PDB entry 9FJK | electron microscopy, 2.84 A resolution | chains A and L of the 5 polymer chains in the assembly

# Chain A
Name: Spike glycoprotein, Fibritin
From: Severe acute respiratory syndrome coronavirus 2
UniProtKB: chimeric construct of P0DTC2, P10104: residues 1-1204 from P0DTC2 (SPIKE_SARS2) positions 1-1204 (same numbers); residues 1208-1234 from P10104 positions 458-484 (UniProt number = residue number - 750)
Amino-acid sequence (1277 residues; numbered 1 to 1277; the number before each row is that of its first residue):
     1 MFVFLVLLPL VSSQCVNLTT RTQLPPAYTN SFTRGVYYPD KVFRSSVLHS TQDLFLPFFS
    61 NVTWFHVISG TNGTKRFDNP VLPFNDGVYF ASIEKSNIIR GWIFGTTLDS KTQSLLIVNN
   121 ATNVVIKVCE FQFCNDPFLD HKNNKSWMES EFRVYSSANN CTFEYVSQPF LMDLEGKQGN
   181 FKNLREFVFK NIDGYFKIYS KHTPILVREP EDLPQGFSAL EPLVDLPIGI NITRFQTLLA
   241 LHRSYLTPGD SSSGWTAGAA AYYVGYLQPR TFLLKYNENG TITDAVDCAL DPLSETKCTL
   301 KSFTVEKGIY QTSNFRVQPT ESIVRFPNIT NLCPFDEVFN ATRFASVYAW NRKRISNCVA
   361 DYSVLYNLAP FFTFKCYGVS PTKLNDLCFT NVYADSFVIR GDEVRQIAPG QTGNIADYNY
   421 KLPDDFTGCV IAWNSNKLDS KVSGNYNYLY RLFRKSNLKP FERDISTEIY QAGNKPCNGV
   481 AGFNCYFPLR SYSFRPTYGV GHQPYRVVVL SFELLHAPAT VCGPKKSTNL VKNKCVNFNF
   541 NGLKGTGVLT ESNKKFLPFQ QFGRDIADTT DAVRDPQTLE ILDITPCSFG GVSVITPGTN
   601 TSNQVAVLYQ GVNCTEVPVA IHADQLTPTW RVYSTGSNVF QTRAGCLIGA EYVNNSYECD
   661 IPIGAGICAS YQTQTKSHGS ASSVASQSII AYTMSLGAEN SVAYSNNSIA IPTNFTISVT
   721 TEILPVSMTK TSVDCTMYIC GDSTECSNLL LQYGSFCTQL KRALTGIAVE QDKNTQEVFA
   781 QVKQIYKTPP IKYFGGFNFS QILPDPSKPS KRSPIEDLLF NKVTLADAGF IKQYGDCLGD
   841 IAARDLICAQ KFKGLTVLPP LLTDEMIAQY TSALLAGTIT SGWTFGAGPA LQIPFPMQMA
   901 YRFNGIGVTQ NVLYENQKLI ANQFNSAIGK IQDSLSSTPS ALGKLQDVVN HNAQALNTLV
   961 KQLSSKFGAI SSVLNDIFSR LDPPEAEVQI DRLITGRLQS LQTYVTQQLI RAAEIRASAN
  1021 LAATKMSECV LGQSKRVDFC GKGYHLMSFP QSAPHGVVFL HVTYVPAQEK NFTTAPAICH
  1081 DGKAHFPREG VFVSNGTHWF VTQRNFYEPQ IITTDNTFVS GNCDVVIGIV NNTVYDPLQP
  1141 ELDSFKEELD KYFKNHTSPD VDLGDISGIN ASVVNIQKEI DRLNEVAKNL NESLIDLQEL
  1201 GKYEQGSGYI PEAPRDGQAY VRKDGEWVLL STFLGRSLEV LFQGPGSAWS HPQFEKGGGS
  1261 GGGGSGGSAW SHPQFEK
Unresolved in the structure: 1-16, 67-77, 141-150, 174-180, 240-260, 402, 408-413, 416, 420, 465-467, 496-502, 675-684, 834-843, 1145-1277
Cystine bridges: Cys376-Cys429, Cys477-Cys485, Cys535-Cys587, Cys614-Cys646, Cys659-Cys668, Cys735-Cys757, Cys740-Cys746, Cys1029-Cys1040, Cys1079-Cys1123
Differences from the reference sequence: variant Val67 (Ala in P0DTC2), Ile93 (Thr95 in P0DTC2), Asp140 (Gly142 in P0DTC2), Leu206 (Asn211 in P0DTC2), Val207 (Leu212 in P0DTC2), Arg208 (Val213 in P0DTC2), Glu209 (Arg214 in P0DTC2), Asp336 (Gly339 in P0DTC2), Leu368 (Ser371 in P0DTC2), Pro370 (Ser373 in P0DTC2), Phe372 (Ser375 in P0DTC2), Asn414 (Lys417 in P0DTC2), Lys437 (Asn440 in P0DTC2), Ser443 (Gly446 in P0DTC2), Asn474 (Ser477 in P0DTC2), Lys475 (Thr478 in P0DTC2), Ala481 (Glu484 in P0DTC2), Arg490 (Gln493 in P0DTC2), Ser493 (Gly496 in P0DTC2), Arg495 (Gln498 in P0DTC2), Tyr498 (Asn501 in P0DTC2), His502 (Tyr505 in P0DTC2), Lys544 (Thr547 in P0DTC2), Gly611 (Asp614 in P0DTC2), Tyr652 (His655 in P0DTC2), Lys676 (Asn679 in P0DTC2), His678 (Pro681 in P0DTC2), Lys761 (Asn764 in P0DTC2), Tyr793 (Asp796 in P0DTC2), Lys853 (Asn856 in P0DTC2), His951 (Gln954 in P0DTC2), Lys966 (Asn969 in P0DTC2), Phe978 (Leu981 in P0DTC2); insertion (210-211); engineered mutation Gly679 (Arg682 in P0DTC2), Ser680 (Arg683 in P0DTC2), Ser682 (Arg685 in P0DTC2), Pro889 (Ala892 in P0DTC2), Pro896 (Ala899 in P0DTC2), Pro939 (Ala942 in P0DTC2), Pro983 (Lys986 in P0DTC2), Pro984 (Val987 in P0DTC2), Leu1229 (Phe479 in P10104); conflict Pro814 (Phe817 in P0DTC2); linker (1205-1207); expression tag (1235-1277)
Curated features (UniProtKB/Swiss-Prot):
  - glycosylation (N-linked (GlcNAc...) asparagine): Asn17 (complex), Asn61 (hybrid), Asn331 (complex), Asn603 (hybrid)

# Chain L
Name: K501SP6 Fv Light Chain
From: Homo sapiens
Amino-acid sequence (134 residues; row label = number of the first residue in the row; note: 1 number in that range is skipped by the numbering (no residue carries it; nothing is unmodelled there); a row labelled like 27A-27C holds insertion residues (27A, then the next letters in order); numbers below 1 keep their minus sign (Trp-1 is residue -1)):
    -1 WAQSALTQPP S
    11 VSGAPGQRVA ISCTGSS
27A-27C ANI
    28 GTADDVHWYQ QLPRTAPKLL IYGNNNRPSG VPDRFSGSQS GTSASLVITG LQPEDEADYF
    88 CQSYDSSL
95A-95B SG
    96 YVFGTGTKVT V
  106A L
   107 GQPKAAPSVT LFPPSSEELQ A
Unresolved in the structure: -1 to 0, 107-127
Cystine bridges: Cys23-Cys88

# Interface between chain A and chain L
Pairs across the interface (8; chain A residue first):
  Thr122(A) - Tyr49(L)  hydrogen bond (backbone-side chain)
  Thr122(A) - Arg54(L)
  Asn123(A) - Tyr49(L)
  Gln168(A) - Asp31(L)
  Gln168(A) - Asp32(L)  hydrogen bond
  Gln168(A) - Gly50(L)
  Pro169(A) - Asn53(L)
  Met172(A) - Asp31(L)
Also at the interface, not in a pair above, chain L (8 interface residues in all): Ala30, His34

# Summary
The interface between chain A and chain L involves 5 residues on one side and 8 on the other; the contacts
include 2 hydrogen bonds. Among the polar pairs are Thr122(A)-Tyr49(L) and Gln168(A)-Asp32(L).
Here chain A is Spike glycoprotein, Fibritin (Severe acute respiratory syndrome coronavirus 2) and chain L is
K501SP6 Fv Light Chain (Homo sapiens). Entry 9FJK (Omicron BA.1 Spike protein with neutralizing NTD specific
mAb K501SP6) was determined by electron microscopy (same publication as 8C5R).
